PDB entry 6Z0M | X-ray diffraction, 1.45 A resolution | chains A and B

[Chain A]
Protein: Positive Strand
Chain sequence (50 residues; each row starts with the number of its first residue; numbering starts at 0):
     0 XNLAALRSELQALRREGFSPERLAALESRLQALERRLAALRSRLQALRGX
Modified positions: ACE (acetyl group) at position 0; NH2 (amino group) at position 49

[Chain B]
Protein: Cys-Ncap strand
Chain sequence (50 residues; each row starts with the number of its first residue; numbering starts at 0):
     0 XCLAALRSELQALRREGFSPEELAALESELQALERELAALRSELQALRGX
Modified positions: ACE (acetyl group) at position 0; NH2 (amino group) at position 49

[Interface between chain A and chain B]
Pairs across the interface (56; chain A residue first):
  ACE_0(A) - ACE_0(B)
  ACE_0(A) - Cys1(B)
  ACE_0(A) - Leu2(B)  hydrogen bond (backbone-backbone)
  ACE_0(A) - Leu36(B)
  ACE_0(A) - Arg40(B)
  Asn1(A) - ACE_0(B)
  Asn1(A) - Cys1(B)
  Asn1(A) - Leu36(B)
  Leu2(A) - ACE_0(B)  hydrogen bond (backbone-backbone)
  Leu2(A) - Leu36(B)  hydrophobic
  Leu5(A) - Leu36(B)
  Leu5(A) - Leu39(B)  hydrophobic
  Leu5(A) - Arg40(B)
  Leu5(A) - Leu43(B)
  Glu8(A) - Arg47(B)  salt bridge
  Ala11(A) - Arg47(B)
  Leu12(A) - Leu43(B)  hydrophobic
  Leu12(A) - Leu46(B)  hydrophobic
  Leu12(A) - Arg47(B)
  Phe17(A) - Leu46(B)
  Phe17(A) - Arg47(B)
  Arg21(A) - Glu42(B)  salt bridge
  Arg21(A) - Leu46(B)
  Leu22(A) - Leu46(B)  hydrophobic
  Leu25(A) - Leu39(B)  hydrophobic
  Leu25(A) - Glu42(B)
  Leu25(A) - Leu43(B)  hydrophobic
  Arg28(A) - Leu39(B)
  Arg28(A) - Glu42(B)  salt bridge
  Leu29(A) - Leu39(B)  hydrophobic
  Leu32(A) - Leu32(B)  hydrophobic
  Leu32(A) - Glu35(B)
  Leu32(A) - Leu36(B)  hydrophobic
  Arg35(A) - Glu28(B)  salt bridge
  Arg35(A) - Ala31(B)
  Arg35(A) - Leu32(B)
  Arg35(A) - Glu35(B)  salt bridge
  Leu36(A) - ACE_0(B)
  Leu36(A) - Leu2(B)  hydrophobic
  Leu36(A) - Leu5(B)  hydrophobic
  Leu36(A) - Leu32(B)  hydrophobic
  Leu39(A) - Leu5(B)  hydrophobic
  Leu39(A) - Leu25(B)
  Leu39(A) - Leu29(B)  hydrophobic
  Arg40(A) - Leu5(B)
  Arg42(A) - Leu25(B)
  Leu43(A) - Leu5(B)  hydrophobic
  Leu43(A) - Leu12(B)  hydrophobic
  Leu43(A) - Leu25(B)  hydrophobic
  Leu46(A) - Phe17(B)
  Leu46(A) - Glu21(B)
  Leu46(A) - Leu22(B)  hydrophobic
  Arg47(A) - Glu8(B)  salt bridge
  Arg47(A) - Leu12(B)
  Arg47(A) - Glu15(B)  salt bridge
  Arg47(A) - Phe17(B)
Other interface residues (no listed pair), chain A (23 interface residues in all): Leu9
Other interface residues (no listed pair), chain B (27 interface residues in all): Leu9, Ala11, Ser18, Ala38

[Overview]
Chain A and chain B form an interface of 23 and 27 residues respectively; the contacts include 2 hydrogen
bonds and 7 salt bridges. Among the polar pairs are Glu8(A)-Arg47(B), Arg21(A)-Glu42(B) and Arg28(A)-Glu42(B).
Here chain A is Positive Strand and chain B is Cys-Ncap strand. Entry 6Z0M (Het-Ncap - De novo designed
three-helix heterodimer with Cysteine at the Ncap position of the alpha-helix) was determined by X-ray
diffraction (same publication as 6Z0L and 7BEY).
